Entry 8PEU (electron microscopy, 3.70 A resolution); this record covers chains E and c of the 24 polymer chains in the assembly.

Chain E:
Molecule: Transcription termination factor Rho
Organism: Escherichia coli
Notes: EC 3.6.4.-
UniProtKB: A0A0A0GPI6 (A0A0A0GPI6_ECOLX); residues 1-419 here correspond to UniProt positions 25-443 (UniProt number = residue number + 24)
Chain sequence (419 residues; numbered 1 to 419; the number before each row is that of its first residue):
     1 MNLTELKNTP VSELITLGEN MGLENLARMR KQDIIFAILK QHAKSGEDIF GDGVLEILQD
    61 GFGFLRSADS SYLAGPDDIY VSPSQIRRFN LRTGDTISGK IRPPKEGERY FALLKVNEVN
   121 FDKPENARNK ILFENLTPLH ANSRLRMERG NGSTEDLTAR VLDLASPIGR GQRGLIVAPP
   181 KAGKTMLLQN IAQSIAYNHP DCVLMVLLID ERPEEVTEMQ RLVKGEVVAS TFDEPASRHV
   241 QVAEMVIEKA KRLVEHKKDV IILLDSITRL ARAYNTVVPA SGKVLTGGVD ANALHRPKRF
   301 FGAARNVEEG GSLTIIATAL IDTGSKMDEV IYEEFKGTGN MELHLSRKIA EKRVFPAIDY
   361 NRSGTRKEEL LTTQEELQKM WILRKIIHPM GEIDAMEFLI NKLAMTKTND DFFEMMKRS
Metal / ion sites: Mg2+: T185 (together with ATP-gamma-S)
Ligand contacts:
  - ATP-gamma-S (AGS; phosphothiophosphoric acid-adenylate ester), molecule 1: T158, P180, K181, A182, G183, K184, T185, M186, R212, F355
  - ATP-gamma-S (AGS), molecule 2: R366, K367, E369
What the authors report for this chain:
  - binding site for ATP-gamma-S: K181, M186, R212, F355, R366
  - catalytic residues: E211, D265

Chain c:
Molecule: Polarity suppression protein
Organism: Enterobacteria phage P4
UniProtKB: P05460 (VPSU_BPP4); residue numbers follow UniProt; this construct covers 1-190
Chain sequence (190 residues; row label = number of the first residue in the row):
     1 MESTALQQAF DTCQNNKAAW LQRKNELAAA EQEYLRLLSG EGRNVSRLDE LRNIIEVRKW
    61 QVNQAAGRYI RSHEAVQHIS IRDRLNDFMQ QHGTALAAAL APELMGYSEL TAIARNCAIQ
   121 RATDALREAL LSWLAKGEKI NYSAQDSDIL TTIGFRPDVA SVDDSREKFT PAQNMIFSRK
   181 SAQLASRQSV
Unresolved in the structure: 1-3
What the authors report for this chain:
  - binding site for ATP-gamma-S: A172, M175

How chain E and chain c interact:
Pairs across the interface (16):
  N142(E) - Q183(c)
  R144(E) - D49(c)
  R170(E) - S46(c)
  Y197(E) - R43(c)  hydrogen bond (backbone-side chain)
  N198(E) - R43(c)  hydrogen bond
  E309(E) - V190(c)
  L370(E) - R179(c)
  L370(E) - K180(c)
  T372(E) - K180(c)
  T373(E) - N53(c)
  T373(E) - E56(c)
  Q374(E) - E56(c)  hydrogen bond (backbone-side chain)
  Q374(E) - Q173(c)
  Q374(E) - I176(c)
  Q374(E) - F177(c)
  E375(E) - E56(c)
Other interface residues (no listed pair), chain E (17 interface residues in all): R146, H199, D201, E308, E369, Q378
Other interface residues (no listed pair), chain c (14 interface residues in all): V45, R52

In short:
Chain E and chain c form an interface of 17 and 14 residues respectively; the contacts include 3 hydrogen
bonds. Among the polar pairs are Y197(E)-R43(c), N198(E)-R43(c) and Q374(E)-E56(c). Ligands of chain E:
ATP-gamma-S. The paper reports catalytic residues E211(E) and D265(E); a binding site for ATP-gamma-S at
K181(E), M186(E) and A172(c) among others.
Chain E is Transcription termination factor Rho (Escherichia coli) and chain c is Polarity suppression protein
(Enterobacteria phage P4); the structure, Rho-ATPgS-Psu complex III, was determined by electron microscopy
(same publication as 8PEW, 8PEX, 8PEY, 9GCS and 9GCT).
